PDB entry 9MIH | electron microscopy, 3.90 A resolution | chains E and F of the 14 polymer chains in the assembly

== Chain E ==
Protein: HIV-1 Envelope Glycoprotein BG505 SOSIP.664 gp120
From: Human immunodeficiency virus 1
UniProtKB: Q2N0S6 (Q2N0S6_9HIV1); the construct lacks a stretch of the UniProt sequence and is renumbered around it, so the offset changes along the chain: 31-141 = UniProt 30-140; 150-185 = UniProt 141-176; 189-309 = UniProt 188-308; 312-323 = UniProt 309-320; 2 more segments
Amino-acid sequence (516 residues; each row starts with the number of its first residue; note: 14 numbers in that range are skipped by the numbering (no residue carries them; nothing is unmodelled there); a row labelled like 185A-185K holds insertion residues (185A, then the next letters in order); numbers below 1 keep their minus sign (Met-4 is residue -4)):
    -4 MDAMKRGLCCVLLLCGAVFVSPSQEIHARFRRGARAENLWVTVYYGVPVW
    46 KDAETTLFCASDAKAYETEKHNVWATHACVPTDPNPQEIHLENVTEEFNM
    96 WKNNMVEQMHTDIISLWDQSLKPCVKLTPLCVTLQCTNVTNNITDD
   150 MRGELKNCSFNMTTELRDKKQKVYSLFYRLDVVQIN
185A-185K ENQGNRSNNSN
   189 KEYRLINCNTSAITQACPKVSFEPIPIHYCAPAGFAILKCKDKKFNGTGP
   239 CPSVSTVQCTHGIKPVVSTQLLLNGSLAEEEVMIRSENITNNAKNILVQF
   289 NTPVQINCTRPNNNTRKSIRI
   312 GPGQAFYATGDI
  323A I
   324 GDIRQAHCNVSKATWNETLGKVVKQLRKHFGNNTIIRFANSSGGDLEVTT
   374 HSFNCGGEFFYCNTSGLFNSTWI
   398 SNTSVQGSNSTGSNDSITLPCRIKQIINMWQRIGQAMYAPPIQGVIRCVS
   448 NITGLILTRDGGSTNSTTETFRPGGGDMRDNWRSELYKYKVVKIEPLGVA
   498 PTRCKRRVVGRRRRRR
Unresolved in the structure: -4 to 32, 57-66, 185A-185K, 398-411, 459-462, 504-513
Disulfides: Cys54-Cys74, Cys119-Cys205, Cys126-Cys196, Cys131-Cys157, Cys218-Cys247, Cys228-Cys239, Cys296-Cys331, Cys385-Cys418
Glycans and other covalent adducts: N-acetylglucosamine (NAG) linked to Asn88, Asn156, Asn160, Asn197, Asn234, Asn262, Asn276, Asn295, Asn301, Asn332, Asn363, Asn386, Asn448
Sequence notes: expression tag (-4 to 30, 509-513); engineered mutation Asn332 (Thr330 in Q2N0S6), Cys501 (Ala498 in Q2N0S6)
Reported in the primary citation:
  - post-translational modification sites: Asn276

== Chain F ==
Protein: Envelope glycoprotein gp160
From: Human immunodeficiency virus 1
UniProtKB: Q2N0S6 (Q2N0S6_9HIV1); residues 512-664 here correspond to UniProt positions 509-661 (UniProt number = residue number - 3)
Amino-acid sequence (153 residues; numbered 512 to 664; the number before each row is that of its first residue):
   512 AVGIGAVFLGFLGAAGSTMGAASMTLTVQARNLLSGIVQQQSNLLRAPEA
   562 QQHLLKLTVWGIKQLQARVLAVERYLRDQQLLGIWGCSGKLICCTNVPWN
   612 SSWSNRNLSEIWDNMTWLQWDKEISNYTQIIYGLLEESQNQQEKNEQDLL
   662 ALD
Unresolved in the structure: 512-519, 546-568
Disulfides: Cys598-Cys604
Glycans and other covalent adducts: N-acetylglucosamine (NAG) linked to Asn611, Asn618, Asn637
Sequence notes: conflict Pro559 (Ile556 in Q2N0S6), Cys605 (Thr602 in Q2N0S6)
Small-molecule neighbours: N-acetylglucosamine (NAG; 2-acetamido-2-deoxy-beta-D-glucopyranose): Gly527, Ser528, Thr529

== Interface between chain E and chain F ==
Disulfides between the chains: Cys501(E)-Cys605(F)
Contacting residue pairs - 92 pairs, chain E then chain F:
  Leu34(E) with Pro609(F); Trp610(F), hydrogen bond (backbone-backbone); Leu619(F), hydrophobic
  Trp35(E) with Thr606(F); Asn607(F); Val608(F); Pro609(F), hydrophobic
  Val36(E) with Thr606(F), hydrogen bond (backbone-side chain); Val608(F), hydrogen bond (backbone-backbone); Trp610(F), hydrophobic; Ile642(F), hydrophobic
  Thr37(E) with Cys604(F); Cys605(F)
  Val38(E) with Leu593(F), hydrophobic; Trp596(F), hydrophobic; Cys598(F), hydrophobic; Leu602(F); Ile603(F); Cys604(F), hydrogen bond (backbone-backbone); Leu646(F), hydrophobic
  Tyr39(E) with Ser534(F); Leu602(F); Ile603(F), hydrophobic; Trp623(F); Trp628(F), hydrophobic
  Tyr40(E) with Leu537(F); Leu544(F); Tyr586(F); Asp589(F); Leu593(F), hydrophobic; Leu602(F), hydrogen bond (backbone-backbone)
  Gly41(E) with Leu537(F); Gln540(F), hydrogen bond (backbone-side chain)
  Val42(E) with Leu537(F); Gln540(F); Trp628(F), hydrophobic
  Pro43(E) with Ala526(F), hydrophobic; Gln540(F); Trp628(F); Leu629(F)
  Val44(E) with Trp628(F); Leu629(F), hydrophobic; Asp632(F)
  Trp45(E) with Ala526(F), hydrophobic; Leu629(F)
  Thr51(E) with Ala578(F)
  Phe53(E) with Gln575(F)
  Ile84(E) with Gly521(F); Phe522(F)
  Leu86(E) with Leu523(F); Gly524(F)
  Glu87(E) with Gly527(F)
  Asn88(E) with Gly527(F)
  Val89(E) with Gly527(F)
  Asp107(E) with Trp571(F), hydrogen bond
  Ser110(E) with Trp571(F)
  Leu111(E) with Trp571(F)
  Ala221(E) with Leu544(F); Leu545(F); Ala582(F)
  Gly222(E) with Leu544(F), hydrogen bond (backbone-backbone)
  Ala224(E) with Leu523(F), hydrophobic
  Thr244(E) with Phe522(F); Leu523(F)
  Lys490(E) with Arg585(F)
  Ile491(E) with Leu523(F), hydrophobic; Arg585(F), hydrogen bond (backbone-side chain)
  Glu492(E) with Arg585(F), salt bridge
  Pro493(E) with Leu544(F), hydrophobic; Asp589(F)
  Leu494(E) with Trp596(F), hydrophobic; Tyr643(F)
  Val496(E) with Trp631(F), hydrogen bond (backbone-side chain); Ile635(F); Ile642(F), hydrophobic
  Ala497(E) with Trp610(F); Trp623(F), hydrophobic; Trp631(F)
  Pro498(E) with Trp610(F); Leu619(F); Ile622(F), hydrophobic; Trp623(F), hydrogen bond (backbone-side chain); Trp631(F)
  Thr499(E) with Trp623(F)
  Cys501(E) with Cys605(F), disulfide
  Arg503(E) with Trp596(F); Cys598(F); Cys604(F), hydrogen bond; Cys605(F), hydrogen bond (side chain-backbone); Thr606(F); Asn607(F), hydrogen bond (backbone-side chain); Gln650(F), hydrogen bond
Other interface residues (no listed pair), chain E (44 interface residues in all): Lys46, Leu52, Gln82, Glu91, Pro220, Arg500, Lys502
Other interface residues (no listed pair), chain F (49 interface residues in all): Ala525, Ala533, Asn543, Lys574, Arg579, Gly597, Trp614

== Overview ==
Chain E and chain F form an interface of 44 and 49 residues respectively, with 1 disulfide bond, 15 hydrogen
bonds and 1 salt bridge. Polar contacts include Glu492(E)-Arg585(F), Val36(E)-Thr606(F) and
Gly41(E)-Gln540(F). Ligands of chain F: N-acetylglucosamine. The paper reports a modification site at
Asn276(E).
Here chain E is HIV-1 Envelope Glycoprotein BG505 SOSIP.664 gp120 and chain F is Envelope glycoprotein gp160,
both from Human immunodeficiency virus 1. Entry 9MIH (273-4D01 Fab in complex with HIV-1 BG505 SOSIP Env
trimer and RM20A3 Fab) was determined by electron microscopy together with 9MIA, 9MIB, 9MIC, 9MID, 9MIF, 9MII
and 4 further entries from the same study.
